6BSF - chains B and D of the 4 polymer chains in the assembly; structure by X-ray diffraction, 2.40 A resolution.

Chain B:
Name: Glucocorticoid receptor
From: Homo sapiens
Reference sequence: P04150 (GCR_HUMAN); numbering as in UniProt (aligned over 419-505)
Amino-acid sequence (91 residues; row label = number of the first residue in the row):
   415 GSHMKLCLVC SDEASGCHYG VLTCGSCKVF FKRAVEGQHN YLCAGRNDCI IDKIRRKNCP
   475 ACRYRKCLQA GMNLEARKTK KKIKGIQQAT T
Not modelled in the structure: 415-416, 490-505
Differences from the reference sequence: expression tag (415-418)
Bound ions: Zn2+ site 1: Cys-421, Cys-424, Cys-438, Cys-441; Zn2+ site 2: Cys-457, Cys-463, Cys-473, Cys-476

Chain D:
Molecule: 16-nt DNA strand
Sequence (16 nucleotides; row label = number of the first residue in the row):
     1 AAGCTAGTAC ATTTGC

Interface between chain B and chain D:
Pairs across the interface (14; chain B residue first):
  Gly-430(B) with DT5(D), phosphate contact
  Cys-431(B) with DT5(D), hydrogen bond to the phosphate; DA6(D), phosphate contact
  His-432(B) with DA6(D), salt bridge to the phosphate
  Tyr-433(B) with DA6(D), hydrogen bond to the phosphate; DG7(D), hydrogen bond to the phosphate
  Lys-442(B) with DA6(D), base contact; DG7(D), hydrogen bond to the base; DT8(D), base contact
  Val-443(B) with DT8(D), base contact
  Lys-446(B) with DG7(D), salt bridge to the phosphate
  Arg-447(B) with DA9(D), base contact
  Lys-471(B) with DT13(D), phosphate contact; DT14(D), salt bridge to the phosphate
Other interface residues (no listed pair), chain B (11 interface residues in all): Ser-429, Gly-434
Other interface residues (no listed pair), chain D (8 interface residues in all): DC10

Overview:
Chain B and chain D form an interface of 11 and 8 residues respectively; the contacts include 4 hydrogen bonds
and 3 salt bridges. Polar pairs include Lys-442(B)/DG7(D), Cys-431(B)/DT5(D) and Tyr-433(B)/DA6(D).
Cys-421(B), Cys-424(B), Cys-438(B) and Cys-441(B) coordinate Zn2+ site 1.
Chain B is Glucocorticoid receptor (Homo sapiens) and chain D is a 16-nt DNA strand; the structure, Human GR
(418-507) in complex with monomeric DNA binding site, was determined by X-ray diffraction.
